PDB entry 8SQ0 | electron microscopy, 3.20 A resolution | chains A and C of the 4 polymer chains in the assembly

[Chain A]
Name: Metal resistance protein YCF1
Source organism: Saccharomyces cerevisiae
Notes: EC 7.2.2.2, 7.6.2.3
Reference sequence: P39109 (YCFI_YEAST); residues 1-1515 here = UniProt positions 1-1515
Sequence (1537 residues; numbered 1 to 1537; the number before each row is that of its first residue):
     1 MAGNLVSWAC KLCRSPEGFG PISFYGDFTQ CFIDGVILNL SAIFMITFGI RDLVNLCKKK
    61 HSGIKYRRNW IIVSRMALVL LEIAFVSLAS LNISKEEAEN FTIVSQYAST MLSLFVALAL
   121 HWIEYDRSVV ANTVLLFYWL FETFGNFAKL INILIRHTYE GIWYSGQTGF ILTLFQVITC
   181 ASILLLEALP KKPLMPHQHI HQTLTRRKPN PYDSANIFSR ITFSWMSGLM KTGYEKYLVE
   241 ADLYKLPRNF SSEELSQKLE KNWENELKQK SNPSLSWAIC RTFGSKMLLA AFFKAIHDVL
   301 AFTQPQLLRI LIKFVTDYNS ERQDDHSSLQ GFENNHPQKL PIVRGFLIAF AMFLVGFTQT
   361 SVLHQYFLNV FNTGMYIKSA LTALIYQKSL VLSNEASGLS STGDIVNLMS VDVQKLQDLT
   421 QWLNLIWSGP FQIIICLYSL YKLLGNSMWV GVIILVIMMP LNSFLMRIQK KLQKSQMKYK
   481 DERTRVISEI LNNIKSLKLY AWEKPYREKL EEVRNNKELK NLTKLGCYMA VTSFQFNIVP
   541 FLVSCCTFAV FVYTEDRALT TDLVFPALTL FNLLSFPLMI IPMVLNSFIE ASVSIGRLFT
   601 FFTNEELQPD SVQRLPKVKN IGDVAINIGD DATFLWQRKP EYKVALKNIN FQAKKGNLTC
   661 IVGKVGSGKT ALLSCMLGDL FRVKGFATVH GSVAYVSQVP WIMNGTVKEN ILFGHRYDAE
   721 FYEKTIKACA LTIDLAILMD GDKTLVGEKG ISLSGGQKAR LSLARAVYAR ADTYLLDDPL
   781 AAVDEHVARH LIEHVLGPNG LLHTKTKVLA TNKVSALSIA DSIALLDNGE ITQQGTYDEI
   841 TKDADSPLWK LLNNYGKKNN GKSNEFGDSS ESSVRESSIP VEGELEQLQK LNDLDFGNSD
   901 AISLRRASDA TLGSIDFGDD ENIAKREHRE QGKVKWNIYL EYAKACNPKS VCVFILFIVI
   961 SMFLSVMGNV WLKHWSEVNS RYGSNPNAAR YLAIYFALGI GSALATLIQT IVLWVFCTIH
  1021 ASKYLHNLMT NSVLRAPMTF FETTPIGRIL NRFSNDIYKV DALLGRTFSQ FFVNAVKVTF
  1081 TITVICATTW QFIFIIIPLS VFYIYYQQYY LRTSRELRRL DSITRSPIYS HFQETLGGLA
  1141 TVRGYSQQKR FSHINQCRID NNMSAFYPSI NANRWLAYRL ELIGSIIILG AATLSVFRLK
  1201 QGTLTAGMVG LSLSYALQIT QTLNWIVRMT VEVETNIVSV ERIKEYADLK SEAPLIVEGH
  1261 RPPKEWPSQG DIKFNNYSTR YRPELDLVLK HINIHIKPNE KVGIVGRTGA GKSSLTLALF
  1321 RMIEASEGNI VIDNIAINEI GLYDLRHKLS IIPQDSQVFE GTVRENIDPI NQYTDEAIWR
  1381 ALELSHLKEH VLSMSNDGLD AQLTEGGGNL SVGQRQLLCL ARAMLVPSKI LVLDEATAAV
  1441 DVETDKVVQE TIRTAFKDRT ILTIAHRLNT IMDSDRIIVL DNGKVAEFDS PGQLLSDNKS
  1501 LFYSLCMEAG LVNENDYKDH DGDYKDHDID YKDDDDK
Unresolved in the structure: 1-9, 197-204, 327-335, 853-926, 1263-1268, 1509-1537
Sequence notes: expression tag (1516-1537)
Residues lining bound ligands:
  - GP7 ((1R)-2-{[(S)-(2-aminoethoxy)(hydroxy)phosphoryl]oxy}-1-[(pentadecanoyloxy)methyl]ethyl (12E)-hexadeca-9,12-dienoate): Tyr234, Lys933, Val934, Trp936, Tyr939, Tyr942, Ala943, Cys946, Val951, Phe954, Leu1013, Cys1017, Phe1068, Phe1071, Phe1072, Ala1075, Val1078, Ile1082, Ile1096, Leu1099, Ser1100, Tyr1103, Ile1104, Gln1107, Gln1108, Leu1111, Arg1112, Ile1183, Ile1187, Leu1223, Ile1226, Thr1230, Val1233, Glu1234
  - 3-sn-phosphatidic acid (LPP; 2-(hexadecanoyloxy)-1-[(phosphonooxy)methyl]ethyl hexadecanoate), molecule 1: Trp70, Ser74, Leu78, Ser182
  - 3-sn-phosphatidic acid (LPP), molecule 2: Leu140, Thr143, Phe144, Leu184, Leu185, Ala188, Leu189, Lys191, Ser214, Ala215, Phe218, Ser219, Ser224, Trp225, Ser227, Lys231, Phe1102, Tyr1106, Arg1179
  - phosphatidylethanolamine (PTY), molecule 1: Leu81, Gln167, Ile171, Phe175
  - phosphatidylethanolamine (PTY), molecule 2: Phe147, Ile151, Leu154, Ile155, Thr158, Tyr159, Ile342, Val343, Phe346, Leu347, Phe350, Ile1095, Pro1098, Leu1099, Ile1186, Leu1189, Thr1193, Phe1197, Lys1200
Curated features (UniProtKB/Swiss-Prot):
  - binding site (ATP): Gly663 to Thr670, Gly1306 to Ser1313
  - modified residue: Ser251 (Phosphoserine), Ser873 (Phosphoserine), Ser903 (Phosphoserine), Ser908 (Phosphoserine), Thr911 (Phosphothreonine), Ser914 (Phosphoserine)
  - mutagenesis: Phe713 (Loss of function), Ser908 (S908A: Loss of function)
What the authors report for this chain:
  - self-association interface (contacts with another copy of this molecule); pairs are residue here / residue on that copy: Arg67-Glu235, Arg67-Lys231 (hydrophobic contact), Met195-Glu235, Lys65, Arg67, Asn69, Trp70, Val73, Ser74, Ala77, Ala84, Leu88, Leu91, Ile171, Lys231, Glu235, Glu930, Trp1090, Phe1094, Pro1098, Phe1102, Tyr1105, Phe1197
  - binding site for phosphatidylethanolamine: Phe147, Ile151, Leu154, Thr158, Gln167, Ile171, Phe175
  - binding site for 3-sn-phosphatidic acid: Trp70, Ser74, Thr143, Ser182, Leu189, Lys191, Phe218, Ser219, Ser224, Ser227, Lys231, Phe1102, Tyr1106, Arg1179
  - post-translational modification sites: Ser903, Ser908, Thr911, Ser914 (citing earlier work)

[Chain C]
Name: Unknown peptide
Source organism: Saccharomyces cerevisiae
Sequence (13 residues; each row starts with the number of its first residue; X marks 13 residues of unknown identity (built as UNK)):
     1 XXXXXXXXXX XXX

[Chain A / chain C interface]
Interface residues of chain A (facing chain C), 9 residues: Gly714, His715, Arg716, Ala769, Arg770, Thr804, His1153, Cys1157, Arg1158

[Summary]
No residue of chain A is in contact with chain C. Bound to chain A: phosphatidylethanolamine, compound GP7 and
3-sn-phosphatidic acid. From the paper: a binding site for 3-sn-phosphatidic acid at Trp70(A), Ser74(A) and
Thr143(A) among others; a binding site for phosphatidylethanolamine at Phe147(A), Ile151(A) and Leu154(A)
among others.
Here chain A is Metal resistance protein YCF1 and chain C is Unknown peptide, both from Saccharomyces
cerevisiae. Entry 8SQ0 (Cleaved Ycf1p Dimer in the IFwide-beta conformation) was determined by electron
microscopy together with 8SQL and 8SQM from the same study.
